8IBW - chains C and D of the 4 polymer chains in the assembly; structure by electron microscopy, 3.60 A resolution.

== Chain C ==
Name: Reverse transcriptase-like protein
Organism: Bombyx mori
UniProtKB: V9H052 (V9H052_BOMMO); residue numbers follow UniProt; this construct covers 1-1114
Amino-acid sequence (1114 residues; row label = number of the first residue in the row):
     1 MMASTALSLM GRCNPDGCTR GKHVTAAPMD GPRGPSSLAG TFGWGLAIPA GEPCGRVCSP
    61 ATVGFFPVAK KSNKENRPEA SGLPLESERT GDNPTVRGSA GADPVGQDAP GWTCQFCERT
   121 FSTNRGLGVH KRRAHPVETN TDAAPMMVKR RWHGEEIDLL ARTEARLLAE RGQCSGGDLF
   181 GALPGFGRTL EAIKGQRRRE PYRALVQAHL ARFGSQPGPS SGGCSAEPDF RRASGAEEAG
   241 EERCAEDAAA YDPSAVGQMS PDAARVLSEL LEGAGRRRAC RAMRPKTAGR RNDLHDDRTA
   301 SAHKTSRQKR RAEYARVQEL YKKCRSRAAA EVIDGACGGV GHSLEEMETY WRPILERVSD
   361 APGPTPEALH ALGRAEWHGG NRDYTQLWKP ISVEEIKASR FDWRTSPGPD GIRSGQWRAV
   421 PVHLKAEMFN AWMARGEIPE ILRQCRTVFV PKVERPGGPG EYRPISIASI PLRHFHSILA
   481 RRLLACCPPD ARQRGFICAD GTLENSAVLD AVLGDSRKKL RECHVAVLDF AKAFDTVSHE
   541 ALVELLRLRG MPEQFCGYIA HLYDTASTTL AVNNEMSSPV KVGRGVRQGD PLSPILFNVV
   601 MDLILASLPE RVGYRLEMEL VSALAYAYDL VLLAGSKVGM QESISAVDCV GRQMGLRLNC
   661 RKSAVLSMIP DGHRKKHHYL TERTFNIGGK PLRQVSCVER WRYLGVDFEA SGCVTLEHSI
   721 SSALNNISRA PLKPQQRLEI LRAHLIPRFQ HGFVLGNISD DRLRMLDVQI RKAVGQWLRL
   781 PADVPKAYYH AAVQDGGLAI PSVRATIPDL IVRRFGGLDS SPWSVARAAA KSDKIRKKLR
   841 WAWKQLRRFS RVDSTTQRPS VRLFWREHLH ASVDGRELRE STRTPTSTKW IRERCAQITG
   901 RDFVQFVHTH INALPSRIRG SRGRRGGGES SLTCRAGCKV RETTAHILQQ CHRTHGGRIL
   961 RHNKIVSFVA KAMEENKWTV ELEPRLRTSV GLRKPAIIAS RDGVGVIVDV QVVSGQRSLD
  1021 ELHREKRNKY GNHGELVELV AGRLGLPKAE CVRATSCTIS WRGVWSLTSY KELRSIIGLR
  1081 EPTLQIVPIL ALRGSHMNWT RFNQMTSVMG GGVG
Not modelled in the structure: 1-110, 216-259, 284-304, 375-384, 1108-1114
Sequence notes: conflict Tyr-628 (Asp in V9H052), Ala-996 (Asp in V9H052)
Metal / ion sites: Zn2+ site 1: Cys-114, Cys-117, His-130, His-135; Zn2+ site 2: Cys-934, Cys-938, His-946, Cys-951
What the authors report for this chain:
  - binding site for the 60-nt DNA strand: Arg-151, Lys-675

== Chain D ==
Molecule: 3'utr
Organism: Bombyx mori
Sequence (50 nucleotides; numbered 30 to 247; 168 numbers in that range are skipped by the numbering (no residue carries them; nothing is unmodelled there); the number before each row is that of its first residue):
    30 GUAGAUCAG
   114 GCCCGUCUGA UCCAAUUUCG CCGG
   231 CGUACCCGGC GAUGAAA
Not modelled in the structure: 114-119, 231-235

== How chain C and chain D interact ==
Residue-residue contacts (50):
  Ser-306(C) / A123(D)  hydrogen bond to the phosphate
  Arg-307(C) / U31(D)  hydrogen bond to the sugar
  Arg-307(C) / A32(D)  salt bridge to the phosphate
  Arg-307(C) / G33(D)  hydrogen bond to the base
  Gln-308(C) / A32(D)  hydrogen bond to the phosphate
  Arg-311(C) / A32(D)  base contact
  Arg-311(C) / A128(D)  sugar contact
  Arg-311(C) / U129(D)  sugar contact
  Arg-311(C) / U130(D)  salt bridge to the phosphate
  Ala-312(C) / U130(D)  base contact
  Tyr-314(C) / A128(D)  stacking on the base
  Tyr-314(C) / U129(D)  phosphate contact
  Ala-315(C) / U129(D)  sugar contact
  Ala-315(C) / U130(D)  base contact
  Gln-318(C) / U129(D)  base contact
  Glu-319(C) / U129(D)  hydrogen bond to the base
  Leu-320(C) / G244(D)  phosphate contact
  Lys-322(C) / U129(D)  hydrogen bond to the base
  Lys-323(C) / G244(D)  base contact
  Cys-324(C) / G244(D)  hydrogen bond to the sugar
  Arg-327(C) / G244(D)  salt bridge to the phosphate
  Arg-327(C) / A245(D)  salt bridge to the phosphate
  Ala-330(C) / A245(D)  base contact
  Thr-405(C) / A247(D)  phosphate contact
  Ser-406(C) / G244(D)  sugar contact
  Ser-406(C) / A245(D)  phosphate contact
  Ser-406(C) / A246(D)  hydrogen bond to the phosphate
  Pro-407(C) / G244(D)  base contact
  Arg-413(C) / G244(D)  hydrogen bond to the base
  Arg-446(C) / G244(D)  sugar contact
  Arg-446(C) / A245(D)  salt bridge to the phosphate
  Val-450(C) / A245(D)  base contact
  Ile-465(C) / A246(D)  sugar contact
  Ile-467(C) / A246(D)  phosphate contact
  Arg-473(C) / A247(D)  salt bridge to the phosphate
  Asn-574(C) / A242(D)  sugar contact
  Asn-574(C) / U243(D)  hydrogen bond to the sugar
  Gly-589(C) / A246(D)  sugar contact
  Pro-591(C) / A247(D)  phosphate contact
  Arg-729(C) / U124(D)  salt bridge to the phosphate
  Arg-729(C) / C125(D)  salt bridge to the phosphate
  Leu-732(C) / A128(D)  base contact
  Lys-733(C) / A127(D)  phosphate contact
  Lys-733(C) / A128(D)  salt bridge to the phosphate
  Arg-779(C) / C126(D)  base contact
  Thr-899(C) / A127(D)  hydrogen bond to the phosphate
  Gly-900(C) / C126(D)  sugar contact
  Gly-900(C) / A127(D)  hydrogen bond to the phosphate
  Arg-901(C) / C126(D)  hydrogen bond to the base
  Arg-901(C) / A127(D)  hydrogen bond to the phosphate
Also at the interface, not in a pair above, chain C (43 interface residues in all): Arg-310, Arg-316, Val-448, Pro-451, Ser-466, Gln-588, Asp-590, Pro-731, Pro-734
Also at the interface, not in a pair above, chain D (18 interface residues in all): A34

== Summary ==
43 residues of chain C face 18 of chain D across their interface, with 14 hydrogen bonds, 9 salt bridges and 1
aromatic stacking contact. Polar pairs include Arg-307(C)/G33(D), Glu-319(C)/U129(D) and Lys-322(C)/U129(D).
Cys-114(C), Cys-117(C), His-130(C) and His-135(C) form the Zn2+ site 1. The paper reports a binding site for
the 60-nt DNA strand at Arg-151(C) and Lys-675(C).
Chain C is Reverse transcriptase-like protein and chain D is 3'utr, both from Bombyx mori; the structure,
Structure of R2 with 3'UTR and DNA in binding state, was determined by electron microscopy (same publication
as 8IBX, 8IBY and 8IBZ).
